PDB entry 5ZMM | X-ray diffraction, 3.15 A resolution | chains B and D of the 6 polymer chains in the assembly

# Chain B (and D)
Protein: Uncharacterized protein McrA
Source organism: Streptomyces coelicolor (strain ATCC BAA-471 / A3(2) / M145)
Notes: chain D of this document is another copy of the same molecule, construct and numbering; everything in this record applies to it too
Reference sequence: Q9L0M9 (Q9L0M9_STRCO); residues 2-560 here = UniProt positions 2-560
Amino-acid sequence (561 residues; numbered 0 to 560; the number before each row is that of its first residue; numbering starts at 0):
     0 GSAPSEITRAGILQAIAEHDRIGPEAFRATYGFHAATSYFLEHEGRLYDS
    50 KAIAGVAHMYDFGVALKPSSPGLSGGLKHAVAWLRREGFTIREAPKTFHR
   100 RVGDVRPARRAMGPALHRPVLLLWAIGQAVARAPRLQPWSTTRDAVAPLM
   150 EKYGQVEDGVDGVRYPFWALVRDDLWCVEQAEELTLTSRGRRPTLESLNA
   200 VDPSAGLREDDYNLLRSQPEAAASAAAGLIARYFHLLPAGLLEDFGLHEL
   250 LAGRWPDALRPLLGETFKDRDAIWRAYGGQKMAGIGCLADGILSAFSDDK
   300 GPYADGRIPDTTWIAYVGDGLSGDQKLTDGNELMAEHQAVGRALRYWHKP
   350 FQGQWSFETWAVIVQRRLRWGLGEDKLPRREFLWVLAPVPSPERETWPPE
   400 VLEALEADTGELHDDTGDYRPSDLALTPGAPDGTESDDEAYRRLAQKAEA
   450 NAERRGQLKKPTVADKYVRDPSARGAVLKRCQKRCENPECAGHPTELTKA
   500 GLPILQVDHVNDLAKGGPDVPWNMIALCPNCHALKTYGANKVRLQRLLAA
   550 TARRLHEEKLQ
Unresolved in the structure: 0-3, 30-32, 61-77, 108-113, 428-431 (chain D: 0-7, 27-37, 60-76, 108-113, 176-205)
Sequence notes: expression tag (0-1)
Ion coordination: Zn2+: C484, C489, C527, C530
What the authors report for this chain:
  - catalytic residues: H508, N522, H531 (citing earlier work)

# Chain B / chain D interface
Pairs across the interface - 8 pairs, chain B then chain D:
  V541(B) - K498(D)
  R542(B) - P427(D)
  R542(B) - G500(D)
  R545(B) - L371(D)
  R545(B) - L425(D)  hydrogen bond (side chain-backbone)
  R545(B) - A499(D)  hydrogen bond (side chain-backbone)
  L546(B) - P427(D)
  R553(B) - D431(D)  salt bridge
Interface residues without a listed pair, chain B (8 interface residues in all): N510, A548, A549
Interface residues without a listed pair, chain D (12 interface residues in all): E373, D374, K375, L376, L496

# Overview
8 residues of chain B and 12 residues of chain D are in contact, with 2 hydrogen bonds and 1 salt bridge.
Among the polar pairs are R553(B)-D431(D), R545(B)-L425(D) and R545(B)-A499(D). C484(B), C489(B), C527(B) and
C530(B) form the Zn2+ site. The paper reports catalytic residues H508(B), N522(B) and H531(B).
Chain B and chain D are both Uncharacterized protein McrA (Streptomyces coelicolor (strain ATCC BAA-471 /
A3(2) / M145)); the structure, Structure of the Type IV phosphorothioation-dependent restriction endonuclease
ScoMcrA, was determined by X-ray diffraction together with 5ZMN and 5ZMO from the same study.
